Entry 7CWS (electron microscopy, 3.40 A resolution); this record covers chains H and I of the 15 polymer chains in the assembly.

== Chain H ==
Protein: Light Chain of H014 Fab
From: Homo sapiens
Notes: antibody fragment or engineered binder
Amino-acid sequence (107 residues; each row starts with the number of its first residue):
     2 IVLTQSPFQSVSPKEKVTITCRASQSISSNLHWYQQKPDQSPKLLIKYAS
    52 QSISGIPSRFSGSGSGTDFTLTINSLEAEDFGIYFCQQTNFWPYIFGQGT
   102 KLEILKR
Cystine bridges: Cys22-Cys87

== Chain I ==
Protein: Heavy Chain of H014 Fab
From: Homo sapiens
Notes: antibody fragment or engineered binder
Amino-acid sequence (122 residues; numbered 2 to 123; the number before each row is that of its first residue):
     2 VQLVQSGAEVKKPGATVKISCKVSGYSFSNYYIHWVKQAPGKSLEWIGYI
    52 DPFNGGTSDNLKFKGAATLTADTSTDTAYMELSSLRSEDTAVYYCARSEY
   102 DPYYVMDYWGQGTTVTVSSAST
Cystine bridges: Cys22-Cys96

== Interface between chain H and chain I ==
Pairs across the interface - 34 pairs, chain H then chain I:
  His33(H) - Tyr105(I)  hydrogen bond (side chain-backbone)
  His33(H) - Val106(I)
  Tyr35(H) - Met107(I)  hydrogen bond (side chain-backbone)
  Tyr35(H) - Trp110(I)  hydrophobic
  Gln37(H) - Gln39(I)  hydrogen bond
  Gln37(H) - Leu45(I)
  Gln37(H) - Tyr95(I)
  Gln41(H) - Tyr95(I)
  Ser42(H) - Tyr95(I)
  Ser42(H) - Trp110(I)
  Pro43(H) - Leu45(I)  hydrophobic
  Pro43(H) - Trp110(I)
  Leu45(H) - Met107(I)
  Leu45(H) - Asp108(I)
  Lys48(H) - Val106(I)
  Tyr49(H) - Tyr104(I)
  Ile54(H) - Asp108(I)
  Phe86(H) - Leu45(I)  hydrophobic
  Gln88(H) - Met107(I)  hydrogen bond
  Thr90(H) - Tyr105(I)
  Trp93(H) - Trp47(I)
  Trp93(H) - Asp60(I)  hydrogen bond (side chain-backbone)
  Trp93(H) - Leu62(I)  hydrophobic
  Pro94(H) - Asn61(I)
  Tyr95(H) - His35(I)
  Tyr95(H) - Trp47(I)
  Tyr95(H) - Tyr105(I)
  Ile96(H) - Lys63(I)
  Phe97(H) - Val37(I)  hydrophobic
  Phe97(H) - Leu45(I)
  Phe97(H) - Trp47(I)  hydrophobic
  Phe97(H) - Met107(I)  hydrophobic
  Gly98(H) - Ser44(I)
  Gln99(H) - Ser44(I)
Also at the interface, not in a pair above, chain H (22 interface residues in all): Val3, Asn31
Also at the interface, not in a pair above, chain I (21 interface residues in all): Glu46, Tyr50, Ser59, Gly111

== In short ==
22 residues of chain H face 21 of chain I across their interface, with 5 hydrogen bonds. Polar contacts
include His33(H)-Tyr105(I), Tyr35(H)-Met107(I) and Gln37(H)-Gln39(I).
Here chain H is Light Chain of H014 Fab and chain I is Heavy Chain of H014 Fab, both from Homo sapiens. Entry
7CWS (SARS-CoV-2 Spike Proteins Trimer in Complex with FC05 and H014 Fabs Cocktail) was determined by electron
microscopy, deposited together with 7CWT and 7CWU.
